PDB entry 5DNC | X-ray diffraction, 2.01 A resolution | chains A and D of the 4 polymer chains in the assembly

== Chain A (and D) ==
Molecule: L-asparaginase
From: Cavia porcellus
Notes: chain D of this document is another copy of the same molecule, construct and numbering; everything in this record applies to it too
UniProt: H0W0T5 (H0W0T5_CAVPO); residue numbers follow UniProt; this construct covers 1-565
Sequence (588 residues; row label = number of the first residue in the row; numbers below 1 keep their minus sign (Met-22 is residue -22)):
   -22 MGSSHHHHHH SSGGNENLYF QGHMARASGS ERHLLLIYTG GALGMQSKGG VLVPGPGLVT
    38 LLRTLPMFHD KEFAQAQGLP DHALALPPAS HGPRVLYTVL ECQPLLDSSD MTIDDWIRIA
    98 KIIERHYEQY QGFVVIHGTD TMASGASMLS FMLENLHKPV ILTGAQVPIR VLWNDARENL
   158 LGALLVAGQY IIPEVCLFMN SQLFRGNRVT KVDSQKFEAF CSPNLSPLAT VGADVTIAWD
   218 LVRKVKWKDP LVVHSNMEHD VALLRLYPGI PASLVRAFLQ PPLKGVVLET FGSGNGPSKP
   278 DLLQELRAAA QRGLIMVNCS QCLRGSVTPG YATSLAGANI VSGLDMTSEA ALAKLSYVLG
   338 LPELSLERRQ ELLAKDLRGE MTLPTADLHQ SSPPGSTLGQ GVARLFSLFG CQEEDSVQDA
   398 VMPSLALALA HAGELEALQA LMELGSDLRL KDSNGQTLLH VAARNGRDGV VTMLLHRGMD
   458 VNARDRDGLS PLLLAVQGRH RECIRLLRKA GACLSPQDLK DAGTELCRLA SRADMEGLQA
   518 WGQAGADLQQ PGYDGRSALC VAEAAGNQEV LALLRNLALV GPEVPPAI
Not modelled in the structure: -22 to 7, 362-565 (chain D: -22 to 7, 364-565)
Construct notes: initiating methionine (-22); expression tag (-21 to 0); engineered mutation Ala19 (Thr in H0W0T5)
Ligand contacts:
  - asparagine (ASN), molecule 1: Gly18, Ala19, Met22, Asp84, Ser85, Ser86, Gly115, Thr116, Asp117, Ala142, Gln143
  - asparagine (ASN), molecule 2: Asn272, Tyr308, Thr310
From the paper describing this entry:
  - mutagenesis - T19A, Y308F: decreased catalytic activity on asparagine
  - catalytic residues: Thr116, Asp117, Lys188, Tyr308 (proposed by the authors, not directly observed)
  - binding site for asparagine: Ala142
  - contacts within the chain: Asp117-Lys188, Thr116-Lys188

== How chain A and chain D interact ==
Pairs across the interface (95):
  Ala19(A) - Tyr308(D)
  Met22(A) - Tyr308(D)  hydrophobic
  Val28(A) - Gly307(D)
  Leu29(A) - Gly307(D)  hydrogen bond (backbone-backbone)
  Leu29(A) - Tyr308(D)  hydrophobic
  Leu29(A) - Ala309(D)  hydrogen bond (backbone-backbone)
  Asp84(A) - Tyr308(D)
  Asp84(A) - Thr310(D)  hydrogen bond
  Ser86(A) - Phe268(D)
  Ser86(A) - Asn272(D)
  Ser86(A) - Gly273(D)
  Ser86(A) - Pro274(D)
  Ser86(A) - Thr310(D)
  Asp87(A) - Pro274(D)
  Asp87(A) - Ser275(D)  hydrogen bond (side chain-backbone)
  Asp87(A) - Thr310(D)
  Met88(A) - Pro245(D)
  Trp93(A) - Pro245(D)  hydrophobic
  Asp117(A) - Phe268(D)
  Asp117(A) - Gly269(D)
  Asp117(A) - Asn272(D)  hydrogen bond
  Ser121(A) - Pro245(D)
  Lys188(A) - Gly269(D)
  Lys188(A) - Cys299(D)
  Val189(A) - Cys299(D)
  Val189(A) - Leu300(D)  hydrogen bond (backbone-backbone)
  Val189(A) - Arg301(D)  hydrogen bond (backbone-backbone)
  Asp190(A) - Arg301(D)  salt bridge
  Ser191(A) - Gly269(D)
  Ser191(A) - Ser270(D)
  Ser191(A) - Arg301(D)  hydrogen bond (backbone-backbone)
  Ser191(A) - Gly302(D)
  Ser191(A) - Ser303(D)  hydrogen bond (side chain-backbone)
  Gln192(A) - Ser270(D)
  Gln192(A) - Gly302(D)
  Gln192(A) - Ser303(D)  hydrogen bond (side chain-backbone)
  Gln192(A) - Thr305(D)
  Val238(A) - Tyr244(D)
  Ala239(A) - Tyr244(D)
  Leu240(A) - Arg242(D)
  Leu240(A) - Tyr244(D)
  Arg242(A) - Leu240(D)
  Arg242(A) - Arg242(D)
  Arg242(A) - Glu266(D)  salt bridge
  Tyr244(A) - Val238(D)
  Tyr244(A) - Ala239(D)
  Tyr244(A) - Leu240(D)
  Pro245(A) - Met88(D)
  Pro245(A) - Trp93(D)  hydrophobic
  Pro245(A) - Thr118(D)
  Pro245(A) - Ser121(D)
  Leu251(A) - Phe255(D)
  Phe255(A) - Leu251(D)
  Phe255(A) - Phe255(D)  hydrophobic
  Glu266(A) - Arg242(D)  salt bridge
  Phe268(A) - Ser86(D)
  Phe268(A) - Asp117(D)
  Phe268(A) - Thr118(D)
  Gly269(A) - Asp117(D)
  Gly269(A) - Lys188(D)
  Gly269(A) - Ser191(D)
  Ser270(A) - Ser191(D)
  Ser270(A) - Gln192(D)
  Asn272(A) - Ser86(D)
  Asn272(A) - Asp117(D)  hydrogen bond
  Gly273(A) - Ser86(D)
  Pro274(A) - Ser86(D)
  Pro274(A) - Asp87(D)
  Ser275(A) - Asp87(D)  hydrogen bond (backbone-side chain)
  Cys299(A) - Lys188(D)
  Cys299(A) - Val189(D)
  Cys299(A) - Asp190(D)
  Cys299(A) - Ser191(D)
  Leu300(A) - Val189(D)  hydrogen bond (backbone-backbone)
  Arg301(A) - Val189(D)  hydrogen bond (backbone-backbone)
  Arg301(A) - Asp190(D)
  Arg301(A) - Ser191(D)  hydrogen bond (backbone-backbone)
  Gly302(A) - Ser191(D)
  Gly302(A) - Gln192(D)
  Ser303(A) - Ser191(D)  hydrogen bond (backbone-side chain)
  Ser303(A) - Gln192(D)  hydrogen bond (backbone-side chain)
  Thr305(A) - Gln192(D)  hydrogen bond
  Gly307(A) - Val28(D)
  Gly307(A) - Leu29(D)  hydrogen bond (backbone-backbone)
  Tyr308(A) - Ala19(D)
  Tyr308(A) - Met22(D)  hydrophobic
  Tyr308(A) - Val28(D)
  Tyr308(A) - Leu29(D)  hydrophobic
  Tyr308(A) - Asp84(D)
  Tyr308(A) - Gln143(D)
  Ala309(A) - Val28(D)
  Ala309(A) - Leu29(D)  hydrogen bond (backbone-backbone)
  Ala309(A) - Val30(D)  hydrophobic
  Thr310(A) - Asp84(D)  hydrogen bond
  Thr310(A) - Asp87(D)
Also at the interface, not in a pair above, chain A (53 interface residues in all): Val30, Thr89, Thr118, Gln143, Lys193, Leu241, Gly246, Ala254, Lys276, Ser297, Leu329
Also at the interface, not in a pair above, chain D (52 interface residues in all): Thr89, Lys193, Gly246, Ala254, Lys276, Ser297, Leu329

== Overview ==
Chain A and chain D form an interface of 53 and 52 residues respectively, with 21 hydrogen bonds and 3 salt
bridges. Among the polar pairs are Asp190(A)-Arg301(D), Arg242(A)-Glu266(D) and Asp84(A)-Thr310(D). The paper
reports catalytic residues Thr116(A), Asp117(A) and Lys188(A) among others; T19A and Y308F of chain A reduce
catalytic activity on asparagine.
Both chains are L-asparaginase (Cavia porcellus). Entry 5DNC (Crystal structure of the Asn-bound guinea pig
L-asparaginase 1 catalytic domain active site mutant T19A) was determined by X-ray diffraction together with
5DND and 5DNE from the same study.
